PDB entry 2YLE | X-ray diffraction, 1.80 A resolution | chains A and B

== Chain A ==
Name: Protein spire homolog 1
From: Homo sapiens
Notes: fragment: human spir-1 domain (kind), residues 36-236
Reference sequence: Q08AE8 (SPIR1_HUMAN); residues 36-236 here = UniProt positions 36-236
Chain sequence (229 residues; row label = number of the first residue in the row):
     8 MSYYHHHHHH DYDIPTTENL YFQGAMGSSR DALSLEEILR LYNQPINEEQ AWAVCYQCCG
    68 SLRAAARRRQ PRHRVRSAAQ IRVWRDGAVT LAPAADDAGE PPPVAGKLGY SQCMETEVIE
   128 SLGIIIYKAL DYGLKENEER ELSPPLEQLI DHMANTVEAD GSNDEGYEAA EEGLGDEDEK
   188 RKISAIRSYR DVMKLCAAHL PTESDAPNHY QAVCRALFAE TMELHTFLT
Unresolved in the structure: 8-33, 102-113, 166-185
Construct notes: expression tag (8-35)

== Chain B ==
Name: Formin-2
Notes: fragment: 29 residue c-terminal peptide, residues 1694-1722
Reference sequence: Q9NZ56 (FMN2_HUMAN); residues 1694-1722 here = UniProt positions 1694-1722
Chain sequence (29 residues; each row starts with the number of its first residue):
  1694 VCRQKKGKSL YKIKPRHDSG IKAKISMKT
Unresolved in the structure: 1694-1701
Swiss-Prot annotation at these positions:
  - region: Lys1715 to Thr1722 (Important for interaction with SPIRE1)
  - mutagenesis: Lys1715 (K1715A/E: Abolishes interaction with SPIRE1), Lys1717 (K1717A: Strongly reduces interaction with SPIRE1), Lys1721 (K1721A/E: Strongly reduces interaction with SPIRE1)

== Interface between chain A and chain B ==
Contacting residue pairs (40; chain A residue first):
  Gln51(A) - Ser1702(B)
  Pro52(A) - Ser1702(B)  hydrogen bond (backbone-backbone)
  Pro52(A) - Leu1703(B)  hydrophobic
  Ile53(A) - Ser1702(B)
  Asn54(A) - Ser1702(B)
  Glu127(A) - Lys1721(B)  salt bridge
  Tyr134(A) - Ile1714(B)  hydrophobic
  Tyr134(A) - Lys1715(B)
  Tyr134(A) - Ile1718(B)  hydrophobic
  Lys135(A) - Thr1722(B)  hydrogen bond (side chain-backbone)
  Asp138(A) - Lys1715(B)  salt bridge
  Leu141(A) - Leu1703(B)  hydrophobic
  Leu141(A) - Ile1706(B)  hydrophobic
  Lys142(A) - Lys1715(B)  hydrogen bond (backbone-side chain)
  Glu143(A) - Arg1709(B)  hydrogen bond (backbone-side chain)
  Asn144(A) - Pro1708(B)
  Asn144(A) - Arg1709(B)  hydrogen bond (backbone-backbone)
  Glu145(A) - Ile1706(B)
  Glu145(A) - Lys1707(B)
  Glu145(A) - Lys1715(B)  hydrogen bond (backbone-side chain)
  Glu146(A) - Ile1706(B)
  Glu146(A) - Lys1707(B)  hydrogen bond (backbone-backbone)
  Glu146(A) - Arg1709(B)
  Glu146(A) - His1710(B)  hydrogen bond (side chain-backbone)
  Glu146(A) - Ile1714(B)
  Glu146(A) - Lys1715(B)  hydrogen bond (side chain-backbone)
  Arg147(A) - Ser1702(B)  hydrogen bond (side chain-backbone)
  Arg147(A) - Leu1703(B)
  Arg147(A) - Lys1705(B)
  Glu148(A) - Lys1705(B)  hydrogen bond (backbone-backbone)
  Glu154(A) - Ile1714(B)
  Ile157(A) - Ile1714(B)  hydrophobic
  Ile157(A) - Ile1718(B)  hydrophobic
  Asp158(A) - Ile1714(B)
  Asp158(A) - Lys1717(B)  salt bridge
  Ala161(A) - Lys1721(B)  hydrogen bond (backbone-side chain)
  Asn162(A) - Lys1721(B)
  Thr163(A) - Lys1717(B)  hydrogen bond (backbone-side chain)
  Thr163(A) - Lys1721(B)
  Glu165(A) - Lys1717(B)
Also at the interface, not in a pair above, chain A (25 interface residues in all): Ile131, Val164
Also at the interface, not in a pair above, chain B (15 interface residues in all): Gly1713
The authors on this interface:
  - pairs named by the authors: Asp138(A)-Lys1715(B) (salt bridge)
  - interface residues, chain A: Asp138(A), Glu146(A), Glu148(A), Asp158(A)
  - hot spots on chain A (mutagenesis) - Y134K: decreased binding to eGFP-Fnm-2-FH2-FSI
  - interface residues, chain B: Ser1702(B), Lys1707(B), Arg1709(B), Ser1712(B), Lys1717(B), Lys1721(B)

== Overview ==
25 residues of chain A and 15 residues of chain B are in contact; the contacts include 13 hydrogen bonds and 3
salt bridges. Among the polar pairs are Glu127(A)-Lys1721(B), Asp138(A)-Lys1715(B) and Asp158(A)-Lys1717(B).
The authors report a salt bridge between Asp138(A) and Lys1715(B). The paper reports that Y134K of chain A
reduces binding to eGFP-Fnm-2-FH2-FSI; interface residues Asp138(A), Glu146(A) and Ser1702(B) among others.
Chain A is Protein spire homolog 1 (Homo sapiens) and chain B is Formin-2; the structure, Crystal structure of
the human Spir-1 KIND FSI domain in complex with the FSI peptide, was determined by X-ray diffraction,
deposited together with 2YLF.
